6ZYA - chain A; structure by electron microscopy, 3.50 A resolution.

# Chain A
Name: Uromodulin
Source organism: Homo sapiens
Reference sequence: P07911 (UROM_HUMAN); residue numbers follow UniProt; this construct covers 1-640
Amino-acid sequence (640 residues; row label = number of the first residue in the row):
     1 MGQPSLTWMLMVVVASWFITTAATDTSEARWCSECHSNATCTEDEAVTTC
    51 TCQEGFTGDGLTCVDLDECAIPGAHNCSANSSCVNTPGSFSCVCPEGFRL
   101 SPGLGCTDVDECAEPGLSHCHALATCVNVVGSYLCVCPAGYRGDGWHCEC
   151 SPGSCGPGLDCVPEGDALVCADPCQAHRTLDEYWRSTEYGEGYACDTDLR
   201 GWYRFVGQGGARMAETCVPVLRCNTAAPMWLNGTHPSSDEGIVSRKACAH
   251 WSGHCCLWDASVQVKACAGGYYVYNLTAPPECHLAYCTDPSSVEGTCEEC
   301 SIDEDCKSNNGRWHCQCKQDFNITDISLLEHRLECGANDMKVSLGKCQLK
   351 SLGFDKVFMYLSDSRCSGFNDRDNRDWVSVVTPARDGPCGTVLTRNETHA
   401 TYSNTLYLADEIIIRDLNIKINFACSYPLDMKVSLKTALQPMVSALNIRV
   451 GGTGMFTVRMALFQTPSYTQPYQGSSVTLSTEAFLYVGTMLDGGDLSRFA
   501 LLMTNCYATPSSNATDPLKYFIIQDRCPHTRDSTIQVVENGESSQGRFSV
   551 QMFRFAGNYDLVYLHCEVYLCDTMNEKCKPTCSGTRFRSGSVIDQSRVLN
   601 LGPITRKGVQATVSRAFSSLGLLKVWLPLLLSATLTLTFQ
Unresolved in the structure: 1-327, 585-640
Swiss-Prot annotation at these positions:
  - region: Cys150 to Ala171 (Beta hairpin), Asp430 to Thr453 (Flexible ZP-N/ZP-C linker), Gly454 to Thr465 (Internal hydrophobic patch (IHP)), Arg586 to Ser589 (Essential for cleavage by HPN), Val598 to Arg606 (External hydrophobic patch (EHP))
  - site: Phe587, Arg588 (Cleavage)
  - lipidation: Ser614 (GPI-anchor amidated serine)
  - glycosylation (N-linked (GlcNAc...) asparagine): Asn38, Asn76, Asn80, Asn232 (complex), Asn275 (high mannose), Asn322 (complex), Asn396 (complex), Asn513 (complex)
  - natural variant: Cys52 (C52W: In ADTKD1), Asp59 (D59A: In ADTKD1), Cys77 (C77Y: In ADTKD1), Val93 to Gly97 (sequence variant, change not given here; In ADTKD1), Gly103 (G103C: In ADTKD1), Val109 (V109E: In ADTKD1), Cys112 (C112R: In ADTKD1), Cys120 (C120G: In ADTKD1), Cys126 (C126R: In ADTKD1), Asn128 (N128S: In ADTKD1), Cys135 (C135S: In ADTKD1), Cys148 (C148W: In ADTKD1; C148Y: In ADTKD1), 22 further natural variant entries in UniProt
  - mutagenesis: Leu333 (L333K: Abolishes polymerization and filament formation of the secreted form), Arg415 (R415A: Abolishes polymerization. No effect on protein trafficking or secretion. Suppresses the dominant-negative loss of polymerization in 555-F-A-556 DEL or 586-A--A-589 ...), Ile421 (I421K: Abolishes polymerization and filament formation of the secreted form), Asp430 (D430L: Impairs polymerization and filament formation of the secreted form), Leu435 (L435S: Impairs polymerization and filament formation of the secreted form), Val458 (V458R: Leads to retention in the endoplasmic reticulum, probably due to misfolding), Phe555 to Ala556 (Abolishes polymerization, in a dominant-negative manner. No effect on protein trafficking or secretion. Suppresses the dominant-negative loss of polymerization; when associated with A-415), Arg586 to Ser589 (Abolishes cleavage by HPN. Abolishes polymerization, in a dominant-negative manner. Suppresses the dominant-negative loss of polymerization; when associated with A-415), Val598 to Asn600 (Decreased export from the endoplasmic reticulum, leading to decreased secretion. Impairs polymerization), Gly602 to Pro603 (Decreased export from the endoplasmic reticulum, leading to decreased secretion. Impairs polymerization), Thr605 to Lys607 (No effect on secretion. Does not impair polymerization)
Disulfides: Cys335-Cys425, Cys366-Cys389, Cys506-Cys566, Cys527-Cys582, Cys571-Cys578
Covalent attachments: N-acetylglucosamine (NAG) linked to Asn396, Asn513
From the paper describing this entry:
  - post-translational modification sites: Asn396, Asn513
  - conformationally variable residues (domain motion): Ser364, Leu429 to Phe456

# In short
Covalently linked N-acetylglucosamine: at Asn396 and Asn513. Curated annotation (UniProt) lists 20 mutagenesis
sites. The paper reports modification sites Asn396 and Asn513; conformational variability at Ser364 and
Leu429.
Chain A is Uromodulin (Homo sapiens); the structure, Extended human uromodulin filament core at 3.5 A
resolution, was determined by electron microscopy (same publication as 6ZS5).
